PDB entry 1NBM | X-ray diffraction, 3.00 A resolution | chains C and D of the 7 polymer chains in the assembly

[Chain C]
Name: F1-atpase
Organism: Bos taurus
Notes: EC 3.6.1.34
UniProtKB: P19483 (ATPA1_BOVIN); residues 1-510 here correspond to UniProt positions 44-553 (UniProt number = residue number + 43)
Chain sequence (510 residues; row label = number of the first residue in the row):
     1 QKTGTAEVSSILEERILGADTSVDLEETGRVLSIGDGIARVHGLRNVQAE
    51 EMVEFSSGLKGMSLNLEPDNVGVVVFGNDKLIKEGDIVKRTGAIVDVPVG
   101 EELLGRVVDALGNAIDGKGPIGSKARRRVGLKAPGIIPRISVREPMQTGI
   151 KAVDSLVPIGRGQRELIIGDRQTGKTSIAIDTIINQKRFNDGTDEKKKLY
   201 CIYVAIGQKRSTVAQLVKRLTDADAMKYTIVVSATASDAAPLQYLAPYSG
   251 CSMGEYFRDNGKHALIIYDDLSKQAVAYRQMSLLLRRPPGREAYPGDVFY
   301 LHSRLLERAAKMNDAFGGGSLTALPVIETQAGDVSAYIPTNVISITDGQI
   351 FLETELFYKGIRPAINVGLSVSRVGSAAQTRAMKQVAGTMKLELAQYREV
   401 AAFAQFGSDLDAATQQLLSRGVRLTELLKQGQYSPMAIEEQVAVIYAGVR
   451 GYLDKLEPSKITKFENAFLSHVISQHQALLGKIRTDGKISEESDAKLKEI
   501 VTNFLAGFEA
Disordered / not traced: 1-18
Sequence notes: conflict Gly481 (Ser524 in P19483)
Ion coordination: Mg2+: Thr176 (together with ATP)
Residues lining bound ligands: ATP: Asp170, Arg171, Gln172, Thr173, Gly174, Lys175, Thr176, Ser177, Gln208, Asp269, Glu328, Phe357, Arg362, Pro363, Gln430, Gly431, Gln432
Swiss-Prot annotation at these positions:
  - binding site (ATP): Gln172, Gly174, Lys175, Thr176, Ser177, Gln430, Gln432
  - binding site (Mg(2+)): Thr176, Asp269
  - site: Ser370 (Required for activity)
  - modified residue: Gln1 (Pyrrolidone carboxylic acid), Ser10 (Phosphoserine), Ser22 (Phosphoserine), Ser33 (Phosphoserine), Ser63 (Phosphoserine), Lys80 (N6-acetyllysine), Lys83 (N6-acetyllysine), Lys89 (N6-acetyllysine), Thr91 (Phosphothreonine), Lys118 (N6-acetyllysine), Ser123 (Phosphoserine), Lys124 (N6-acetyllysine), Ser141 (Phosphoserine), Arg161 (Omega-N-methylarginine), Lys187 (N6-acetyllysine), Lys196 (N6-acetyllysine), Lys197 (N6-acetyllysine), Lys218 (N6-acetyllysine), Lys262 (N6-acetyllysine), Lys384 (N6-acetyllysine) and 6 more in UniProt
  - glycosylation: Ser33 (O-linked (GlcNAc) serine)

[Chain D]
Name: F1-atpase
Organism: Bos taurus
Notes: EC 3.6.1.34
UniProtKB: P00829 (ATPB_BOVIN); residues -3 to 476 here correspond to UniProt positions 47-526 (UniProt number = residue number + 50)
Chain sequence (480 residues; row label = number of the first residue in the row; numbers below 1 keep their minus sign (Ala-3 is residue -3)):
    -3 AAQASPSPKAGATTGRIVAVIGAVVDVQFDEGLPPILNALEVQGRETRLV
    47 LEVAQHLGESTVRTIAMDGTEGLVRGQKVLDSGAPIRIPVGPETLGRIMN
    97 VIGEPIDERGPIKTKQFAAIHAEAPEFVEMSVEQEILVTGIKVVDLLAPY
   147 AKGGKIGLFGGAGVGKTVLIMELINNVAKAHGGYSVFAGVGERTREGNDL
   197 YHEMIESGVINLKDATSKVALVYGQMNEPPGARARVALTGLTVAEYFRDQ
   247 EGQDVLLFIDNIFRFTQAGSEVSALLGRIPSAVGYQPTLATDMGTMQERI
   297 TTTKKGSITSVQAIYVPADDLTDPAPATTFAHLDATTVLSRAIAELGIYP
   347 AVDPLDSTSRIMDPNIVGSEHYDVARGVQKILQDYKSLQDIIAILGMDEL
   397 SEEDKLTVSRARKIQRFLSQPFQVAEVFTGHLGKLVPLKETIKGFQQILA
   447 GEYDHLPEQAFYMVGPIEEAVAKADKLAEE
Disordered / not traced: -3 to 8, 476
Ion coordination: Mg2+: Thr163 (together with ADP)
Residues lining bound ligands: ADP: Gly157, Ala158, Gly159, Val160, Gly161, Lys162, Thr163, Val164, Glu188, Arg189, Glu192, Asp256, Tyr345, Pro346, Phe418, Ala421, Phe424, Thr425
Swiss-Prot annotation at these positions:
  - binding site (ADP): Gly159, Val160, Gly161, Lys162, Thr163, Val164
  - binding site (ATP): Gly159, Gly161, Lys162, Thr163, Val164, Arg189
  - binding site (phosphate): Gly159, Val160, Gly161, Lys162, Thr163
  - binding site (Mg(2+)): Thr163, Glu188
  - modified residue: Lys74 (N6-acetyllysine), Lys111 (N6-acetyllysine), Lys148 (N6-acetyllysine), Lys209 (N6-acetyllysine), Lys214 (N6-acetyllysine), Thr262 (Phosphothreonine), Ser365 (Phosphoserine), Lys376 (N6-acetyllysine), Ser383 (Phosphoserine), Lys430 (N6-acetyllysine), Lys435 (N6-acetyllysine), Lys472 (N6-acetyllysine)
  - glycosylation: Ser56 (O-linked (GlcNAc) serine)

[Chain C / chain D interface]
Residue-residue contacts - 112 pairs, chain C then chain D:
  Gly43(C) with Arg71(D), hydrogen bond (backbone-side chain)
  Leu44(C) with Arg71(D), hydrogen bond (backbone-side chain)
  Arg45(C) with Val70(D); Arg71(D)
  Asn46(C) with Val70(D)
  Val47(C) with Leu69(D); Val70(D)
  Gln48(C) with Gly68(D), hydrogen bond (side chain-backbone); Leu69(D); Val70(D)
  Ala49(C) with Val16(D), hydrophobic; Thr66(D); Glu67(D); Gly68(D), hydrogen bond (backbone-backbone); Leu69(D), hydrogen bond (backbone-backbone)
  Glu50(C) with Glu67(D)
  Asn65(C) with Val16(D); Ile17(D)
  Leu66(C) with Ala15(D); Val16(D), hydrogen bond (backbone-backbone); Leu69(D); Arg71(D)
  Glu67(C) with Val14(D); Arg71(D), hydrogen bond (backbone-side chain)
  Pro68(C) with Val14(D); Ala15(D)
  Asn70(C) with Arg71(D), hydrogen bond (backbone-side chain)
  Val71(C) with Arg71(D)
  Lys132(C) with Asp64(D), salt bridge; Asn223(D); Glu224(D), salt bridge
  Ala133(C) with Asn223(D), hydrogen bond (backbone-side chain)
  Pro134(C) with Thr190(D)
  Gly135(C) with Thr190(D)
  Ile136(C) with Ile94(D), hydrophobic; Thr190(D); Asn194(D); Tyr219(D), hydrophobic
  Ile137(C) with Ile102(D); Asp103(D); Glu104(D); Tyr197(D), hydrophobic
  Arg139(C) with Thr190(D); Asn194(D); His198(D)
  Ile140(C) with Asn194(D)
  Ser141(C) with Asn194(D); Asp195(D)
  Arg164(C) with Arg189(D)
  Arg287(C) with Ile17(D)
  Pro288(C) with Ala270(D), hydrophobic
  Gly296(C) with Glu267(D)
  Asp297(C) with Glu267(D)
  Phe299(C) with Met222(D), hydrophobic; Arg229(D); Arg260(D); Gln263(D)
  Tyr300(C) with Met222(D); Asn223(D), hydrogen bond (side chain-backbone); Glu224(D); Pro225(D); Arg229(D); Glu267(D)
  Ser303(C) with Met222(D), hydrogen bond (side chain-backbone)
  Arg304(C) with Met222(D)
  Glu307(C) with Arg189(D); Thr190(D), hydrogen bond; Met222(D); Asn223(D)
  Ser335(C) with Ala314(D)
  Thr340(C) with Ala314(D)
  Ile343(C) with Ala158(D), hydrophobic; Arg189(D)
  Ser344(C) with Arg189(D), hydrogen bond (backbone-side chain); Met222(D); Arg260(D), hydrogen bond
  Ile345(C) with Arg189(D), hydrogen bond (backbone-side chain); Met222(D), hydrophobic
  Thr346(C) with Arg189(D), hydrogen bond (backbone-side chain)
  Asp347(C) with Arg189(D), salt bridge; Arg191(D), salt bridge
  Gly368(C) with Glu341(D)
  Leu369(C) with Glu341(D)
  Ser372(C) with Phe424(D)
  Arg373(C) with Ala158(D); Gly159(D); Arg189(D); Arg191(D), hydrogen bond (backbone-side chain); Phe424(D)
  Val374(C) with Arg191(D); Phe424(D)
  Gly375(C) with Phe424(D)
  Ser376(C) with Val423(D), hydrogen bond (side chain-backbone)
  Thr389(C) with Thr425(D); Gly426(D)
  Leu392(C) with Phe424(D); Thr425(D); Tyr458(D)
  Ala395(C) with Glu341(D); Leu342(D)
  Gln396(C) with Leu342(D), hydrogen bond (side chain-backbone); Arg412(D), hydrogen bond; Gln455(D), hydrogen bond; Tyr458(D)
  Glu399(C) with Leu342(D); Arg408(D), salt bridge; Arg412(D), salt bridge
  Phe403(C) with Tyr381(D); Met393(D), hydrophobic; Arg408(D)
  Phe406(C) with Gly392(D); Met393(D), hydrophobic
Also at the interface, not in a pair above, chain C (59 interface residues in all): Leu64, Arg291, Asn341, Gln349, Ser408
Also at the interface, not in a pair above, chain D (57 interface residues in all): Glu188, Gly193, Gln221, Val279, Tyr311, Gly343, Tyr345, Val404, His427

[Summary]
Chain C and chain D form an interface of 59 and 57 residues respectively, with 21 hydrogen bonds and 6 salt
bridges. Among the polar pairs are Lys132(C)-Asp64(D), Lys132(C)-Glu224(D) and Asp347(C)-Arg189(D). Bound to
chain C: ATP. Chain D binds ADP.
Here chain C is F1-atpase and chain D is F1-atpase, both from Bos taurus. Entry 1NBM (The structure of bovine
F1-atpase covalently inhibited with 4-chloro-7-nitrobenzofurazan) was determined by X-ray diffraction.
